PDB entry 3CDK | X-ray diffraction, 2.59 A resolution | chains B and C of the 4 polymer chains in the assembly

== Chain B ==
Protein: Succinyl-CoA:3-ketoacid-coenzyme A transferase subunit B
Organism: Bacillus subtilis
Notes: EC 2.8.3.5
UniProtKB: P42316 (SCOB_BACSU); numbering as in UniProt (aligned over 1-216)
Amino-acid sequence (219 residues; row label = number of the first residue in the row; numbers below 1 keep their minus sign (Ser-2 is residue -2)):
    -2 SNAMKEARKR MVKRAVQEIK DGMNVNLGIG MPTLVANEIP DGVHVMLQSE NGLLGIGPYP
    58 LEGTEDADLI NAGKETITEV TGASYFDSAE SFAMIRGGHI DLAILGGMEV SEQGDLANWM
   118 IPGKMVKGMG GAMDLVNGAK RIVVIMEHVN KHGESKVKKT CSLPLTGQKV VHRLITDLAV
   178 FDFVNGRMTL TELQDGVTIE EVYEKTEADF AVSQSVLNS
Not modelled in the structure: -2 to 0, 122, 214-216
Differences from the reference sequence: expression tag (-2 to 0)
Curated features (UniProtKB/Swiss-Prot):
  - active site: Glu47

== Chain C ==
Protein: Succinyl-CoA:3-ketoacid-coenzyme A transferase subunit A
Organism: Bacillus subtilis
Notes: EC 2.8.3.5
UniProtKB: P42315 (SCOA_BACSU); residues 3-240 here correspond to UniProt positions 1-238 (UniProt number = residue number - 2)
Amino-acid sequence (241 residues; row label = number of the first residue in the row; numbering starts at 0):
     0 SNAMGKVLSS SKEAAKLIHD GDTLIAGGFG LCGIPEQLIL SIRDQGVKDL TVVSNNCGVD
    60 DWGLGLLLAN KQIKKMIASY VGENKIFERQ FLSGELEVEL VPQGTLAERI RAGGAGIPGF
   120 YTATGVGTSI AEGKEHKTFG GRTYVLERGI TGDVAIVKAW KADTMGNLIF RKTARNFNPI
   180 AAMAGKITIA EAEEIVEAGE LDPDHIHTPG IYVQHVVLGA SQEKRIEKRT VQQASGKGEA
   240 K
Not modelled in the structure: 0-2, 232-240
Differences from the reference sequence: expression tag (0-2)
Curated features (UniProtKB/Swiss-Prot):
  - binding site (CoA): Gly26 to Gly32

== Interface between chain B and chain C ==
Residue-residue contacts (33):
  Asn21(B) - Ile210(C)
  Met43(B) - Met164(C)  hydrophobic
  Leu51(B) - Ile210(C)  hydrophobic
  Glu76(B) - Pro202(C)
  Thr78(B) - Met164(C)
  Thr78(B) - Ala197(C)
  Gly79(B) - Met164(C)
  Gly79(B) - Asn166(C)  hydrogen bond (backbone-side chain)
  Ala80(B) - Pro202(C)
  Ala80(B) - Ile205(C)
  Ser81(B) - Asn166(C)
  Ser81(B) - Pro202(C)
  Ser81(B) - Ile205(C)
  Ser81(B) - Pro208(C)
  Tyr82(B) - Pro202(C)  hydrogen bond (backbone-backbone)
  Tyr82(B) - Asp203(C)
  Phe83(B) - Pro208(C)  hydrophobic
  Glu87(B) - Met182(C)
  Glu87(B) - Tyr211(C)
  Ala90(B) - Gly113(C)
  Ala90(B) - Ala114(C)  hydrophobic
  Met91(B) - Ile210(C)  hydrophobic
  Met91(B) - Tyr211(C)
  Arg93(B) - Ala114(C)  hydrogen bond (side chain-backbone)
  Arg93(B) - Gly115(C)
  Arg93(B) - Ile116(C)
  Gly94(B) - Gly113(C)
  Gly94(B) - Ala114(C)
  Gly94(B) - Gly115(C)
  His96(B) - Gly113(C)  hydrogen bond (side chain-backbone)
  His96(B) - Met182(C)
  His96(B) - Ile210(C)
  His96(B) - Tyr211(C)
Other interface residues (no listed pair), chain B (19 interface residues in all): Ala86, Phe89, Ile97
Other interface residues (no listed pair), chain C (16 interface residues in all): Arg110, Gly198

== Summary ==
Chain B and chain C form an interface of 19 and 16 residues respectively, with 4 hydrogen bonds. Polar
contacts include Gly79(B)-Asn166(C), Arg93(B)-Ala114(C) and His96(B)-Gly113(C). From UniProt: active-site
residue Glu47(B) on chain B; 7 CoA-binding residues on chain C.
Here chain B is Succinyl-CoA:3-ketoacid-coenzyme A transferase subunit B and chain C is
Succinyl-CoA:3-ketoacid-coenzyme A transferase subunit A, both from Bacillus subtilis. Entry 3CDK (Crystal
structure of the co-expressed succinyl-CoA transferase A and B complex from Bacillus subtilis) was determined
by X-ray diffraction.
